Entry 9NR2 (X-ray diffraction, 2.71 A resolution); this record covers chains C and D of the 6 polymer chains in the assembly.

# Chain C
Molecule: Hemagglutinin HA1
Organism: Influenza A virus
UniProtKB: A0A1L7N0F8 (A0A1L7N0F8_9INFA); the construct lacks a stretch of the UniProt sequence, so the offset changes along the chain: 11-55 = UniProt 17-61; 56-83 = UniProt 63-90; 84-96 = UniProt 92-104; 97-125 = UniProt 106-134; 2 more segments
Sequence (324 residues; numbered 9 to 326 plus 6 insertion-coded residues; the number before each row is that of its first residue; a row labelled like 125A-125B holds insertion residues (125A, then the next letters in order)):
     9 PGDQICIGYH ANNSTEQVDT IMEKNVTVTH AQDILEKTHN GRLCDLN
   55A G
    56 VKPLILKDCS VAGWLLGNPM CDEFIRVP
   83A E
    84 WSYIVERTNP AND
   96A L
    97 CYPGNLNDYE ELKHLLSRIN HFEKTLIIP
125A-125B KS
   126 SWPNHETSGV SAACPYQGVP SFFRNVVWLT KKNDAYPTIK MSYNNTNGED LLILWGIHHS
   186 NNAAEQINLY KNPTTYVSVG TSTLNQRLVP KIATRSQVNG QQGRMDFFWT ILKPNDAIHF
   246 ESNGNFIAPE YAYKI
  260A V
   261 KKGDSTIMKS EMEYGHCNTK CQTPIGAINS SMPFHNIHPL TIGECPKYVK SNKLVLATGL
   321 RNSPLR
Disordered / not traced: 9
Construct notes: expression tag (9-10)
Cystine bridges: Cys-52/Cys-277, Cys-64/Cys-76, Cys-281/Cys-305
Covalently attached groups: N-acetylglucosamine (NAG) linked to Asn-33, Asn-169
What the authors report for this chain:
  - binding site for N-acetyl-alpha-neuraminic acid: Gln-226
  - binding site for beta-D-galactopyranose: Glu-190, Gln-226
  - mutagenesis - Q226L: increased binding to human-type receptors
  - mutagenesis - Q226L: increased binding to 6SLN3
  - mutagenesis - Q226L/G228S: unchanged binding to human-type receptors
  - mutagenesis - Q226L: increased binding to human trachea

# Chain D
Molecule: Hemagglutinin HA2
Organism: Influenza A virus
UniProtKB: A0A1L7N0F8 (A0A1L7N0F8_9INFA); residues 1-174 here correspond to UniProt positions 345-518 (UniProt number = residue number + 344)
Sequence (177 residues; numbered 1 to 177; the number before each row is that of its first residue):
     1 GLFGAIAGFI EGGWQGMVDG WYGYHHSNEQ GSGYAADRES TQKAIDGVTN KVNSIIDKMN
    61 TQFEAVGREF NNLERRIENL NKKMEDGFLD VWTYNAELLV LMENERTLDF HDSNVKNLYD
   121 KVRLQLRDNA KELGNGCFEF YHKCDNECME SVRNGTYDYP QYSEEARLKR EEISSGR
Disordered / not traced: 175-177
Construct notes: expression tag (175-177)
Cystine bridges: Cys-144/Cys-148

# Chain C / chain D interface
Pairs across the interface - 127 pairs, chain C then chain D:
  Asp-11(C) / Ser-27(D)
  Asp-11(C) / Asn-28(D)
  Asp-11(C) / Phe-138(D)
  Asp-11(C) / Glu-139(D)
  Asp-11(C) / Phe-140(D)  hydrogen bond (backbone-backbone)
  Asp-11(C) / Lys-143(D)
  Asp-11(C) / Cys-144(D)  hydrogen bond (side chain-backbone)
  Gln-12(C) / His-26(D)
  Gln-12(C) / Ser-27(D)  hydrogen bond (backbone-backbone)
  Gln-12(C) / Leu-133(D)
  Gln-12(C) / Cys-137(D)
  Gln-12(C) / Phe-138(D)
  Gln-12(C) / Glu-139(D)
  Gln-12(C) / Met-149(D)
  Ile-13(C) / His-25(D)
  Ile-13(C) / Cys-137(D)
  Ile-13(C) / Phe-138(D)  hydrogen bond (backbone-backbone)
  Ile-13(C) / Phe-140(D)  hydrophobic
  Ile-13(C) / Met-149(D)  hydrophobic
  Cys-14(C) / Trp-14(D)
  Cys-14(C) / Tyr-24(D)
  Cys-14(C) / His-25(D)  hydrogen bond (backbone-backbone)
  Cys-14(C) / Gly-136(D)
  Cys-14(C) / Cys-137(D)  disulfide
  Ile-15(C) / Ile-10(D)
  Ile-15(C) / Trp-14(D)
  Ile-15(C) / Gly-23(D)
  Ile-15(C) / Tyr-24(D)  hydrophobic
  Ile-15(C) / Tyr-119(D)  hydrophobic
  Ile-15(C) / Val-122(D)  hydrophobic
  Ile-15(C) / Gly-136(D)  hydrogen bond (backbone-backbone)
  Gly-16(C) / Trp-14(D)
  Gly-16(C) / Met-17(D)
  Gly-16(C) / Tyr-22(D)
  Gly-16(C) / Gly-23(D)  hydrogen bond (backbone-backbone)
  Tyr-17(C) / Ile-6(D)  hydrophobic
  Tyr-17(C) / Ala-7(D)  hydrogen bond (side chain-backbone)
  Tyr-17(C) / Ile-10(D)
  Tyr-17(C) / Gly-12(D)  hydrogen bond (side chain-backbone)
  Tyr-17(C) / Gly-13(D)
  Tyr-17(C) / Trp-14(D)  hydrogen bond (backbone-backbone)
  Tyr-17(C) / Met-17(D)
  Tyr-17(C) / Trp-21(D)
  His-18(C) / Trp-14(D)
  His-18(C) / Met-17(D)
  His-18(C) / Gly-20(D)
  His-18(C) / Trp-21(D)  hydrogen bond (backbone-backbone)
  Ala-19(C) / Gly-13(D)
  Ala-19(C) / Trp-14(D)  hydrogen bond (backbone-backbone)
  Ala-19(C) / Gln-15(D)
  Asn-20(C) / Gln-15(D)  hydrogen bond (backbone-side chain)
  Asn-21(C) / Gln-15(D)
  Val-26(C) / Asn-104(D)
  Asp-27(C) / Leu-101(D)
  Asp-27(C) / Asn-104(D)  hydrogen bond (backbone-side chain)
  Thr-28(C) / Leu-101(D)
  Thr-28(C) / Glu-105(D)
  Thr-28(C) / Leu-108(D)
  Ile-29(C) / Leu-98(D)  hydrophobic
  Ile-29(C) / Leu-101(D)  hydrogen bond (backbone-backbone)
  Met-30(C) / Glu-105(D)
  Val-34(C) / Leu-108(D)  hydrophobic
  His-38(C) / Trp-21(D)  hydrogen bond
  Gln-40(C) / Val-52(D)
  Ile-42(C) / Val-100(D)  hydrophobic
  Glu-106(C) / Glu-69(D)
  Glu-106(C) / Asn-71(D)  hydrogen bond
  His-110(C) / Glu-69(D)  salt bridge
  Asp-264(C) / Phe-63(D)
  Ser-265(C) / Ala-65(D)
  Thr-266(C) / Ala-65(D)
  Thr-266(C) / Val-66(D)
  Thr-266(C) / Gly-67(D)
  Thr-266(C) / Glu-69(D)  hydrogen bond
  Ile-267(C) / Glu-69(D)
  Ser-291(C) / Ile-56(D)
  Pro-293(C) / Met-59(D)  hydrophobic
  Phe-294(C) / Met-59(D)  hydrophobic
  Phe-294(C) / Trp-92(D)  hydrophobic
  Phe-294(C) / Ala-96(D)  hydrophobic
  Pro-299(C) / Val-66(D)
  Leu-300(C) / Val-66(D)  hydrophobic
  Leu-300(C) / Arg-68(D)
  Thr-301(C) / Glu-64(D)
  Thr-301(C) / Ala-65(D)
  Thr-301(C) / Val-66(D)  hydrogen bond (backbone-backbone)
  Ile-302(C) / Glu-64(D)
  Gly-303(C) / Gln-62(D)
  Gly-303(C) / Phe-63(D)
  Gly-303(C) / Glu-64(D)  hydrogen bond (backbone-backbone)
  Glu-304(C) / Thr-61(D)
  Glu-304(C) / Gln-62(D)
  Glu-304(C) / Phe-63(D)
  Cys-305(C) / Thr-61(D)
  Lys-307(C) / Met-59(D)
  Lys-307(C) / Asn-60(D)  hydrogen bond (side chain-backbone)
  Lys-307(C) / Thr-61(D)
  Lys-307(C) / Trp-92(D)
  Tyr-308(C) / Leu-89(D)  hydrophobic
  Val-309(C) / Trp-92(D)  hydrophobic
  Val-309(C) / Thr-93(D)
  Lys-310(C) / Leu-89(D)
  Lys-310(C) / Thr-93(D)  hydrogen bond (backbone-side chain)
  Ser-311(C) / Glu-97(D)  hydrogen bond
  Leu-314(C) / Ala-96(D)
  Leu-314(C) / Glu-97(D)
  Val-315(C) / Val-100(D)
  Val-315(C) / Asn-104(D)  hydrogen bond (backbone-side chain)
  Leu-316(C) / Ile-55(D)  hydrophobic
  Leu-316(C) / Asn-104(D)
  Ala-317(C) / Asn-104(D)  hydrogen bond (backbone-side chain)
  Ala-317(C) / Thr-107(D)
  Thr-318(C) / Trp-21(D)
  Thr-318(C) / Val-48(D)
  Thr-318(C) / Val-52(D)
  Thr-318(C) / His-111(D)
  Gly-319(C) / His-111(D)  hydrogen bond (backbone-side chain)
  Leu-320(C) / Ile-6(D)  hydrophobic
  Leu-320(C) / Trp-21(D)  hydrophobic
  Leu-320(C) / Tyr-22(D)  hydrophobic
  Leu-320(C) / His-111(D)
  Arg-321(C) / Leu-108(D)
  Ser-323(C) / Gly-12(D)
  Ser-323(C) / Gly-13(D)  hydrogen bond (side chain-backbone)
  Arg-326(C) / Gly-13(D)  hydrogen bond (side chain-backbone)
  Arg-326(C) / Trp-14(D)
  Arg-326(C) / Gln-15(D)
Interface residues without a listed pair, chain C (59 interface residues in all): Gly-10, Glu-31, Val-36, Leu-54, Lys-109, Met-292, Lys-313, Pro-324
Interface residues without a listed pair, chain D (66 interface residues in all): Leu-2, Ala-5, Glu-11, Glu-29, Glu-85, Val-115, Leu-118, His-142, Val-152
Cross-chain cystine bridges: Cys-14(C)/Cys-137(D)

# Overview
Chain C and chain D form an interface of 59 and 66 residues respectively; the contacts include 1 disulfide
bond, 28 hydrogen bonds and 1 salt bridge. Among the polar pairs are His-110(C)/Glu-69(D),
Asp-11(C)/Cys-144(D) and Tyr-17(C)/Ala-7(D). From the paper: a binding site for beta-D-galactopyranose at
Glu-190(C) and Gln-226(C); Q226L of chain C increases binding to human-type receptors.
Here chain C is Hemagglutinin HA1 and chain D is Hemagglutinin HA2, both from Influenza A virus. Entry 9NR2
(Crystal structure of H5 hemagglutinin from the influenza virus A/black swan/Akita/1/2016 with LSTa) was
determined by X-ray diffraction, deposited together with 9NR5 and 9NRB.
